PDB entry 3WXR | X-ray diffraction, 3.15 A resolution | chains M and N of the 28 polymer chains in the assembly

# Chain M
Name: Proteasome subunit beta type-6
Source organism: Saccharomyces cerevisiae S288c
Notes: EC 3.4.25.1
UniProt: P23724 (PSB6_YEAST); residues -27 to 213 here correspond to UniProt positions 1-241 (UniProt number = residue number + 28)
Sequence (241 residues; each row starts with the number of its first residue; numbers below 1 keep their minus sign (Met-27 is residue -27)):
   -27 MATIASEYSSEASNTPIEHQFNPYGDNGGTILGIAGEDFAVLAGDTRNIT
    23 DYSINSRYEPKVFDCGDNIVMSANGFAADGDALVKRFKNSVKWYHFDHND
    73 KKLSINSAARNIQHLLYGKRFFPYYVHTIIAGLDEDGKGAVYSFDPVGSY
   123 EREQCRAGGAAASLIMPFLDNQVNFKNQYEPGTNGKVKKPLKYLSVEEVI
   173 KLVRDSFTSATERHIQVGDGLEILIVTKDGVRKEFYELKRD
Unresolved in the structure: -27 to -9

# Chain N
Name: Proteasome subunit beta type-7
Source organism: Saccharomyces cerevisiae S288c
Notes: EC 3.4.25.1
UniProt: P30657 (PSB7_YEAST); residues -40 to 225 here correspond to UniProt positions 1-266 (UniProt number = residue number + 41)
Sequence (266 residues; row label = number of the first residue in the row; numbers below 1 keep their minus sign (Met-40 is residue -40)):
   -40 MNHDPFSWGRPADSTYGAYNTQIANAGASPMVNTQQPIVTGTSVISMKYD
    10 NGVIIAADNLGSYGSLLRFNGVERLIPVGDNTVVGISGDISDMQHIERLL
    60 KDLVTENAYDNPLADAEEALEPSYIFEYLATVMYQRRSKMNPLWNAIIVA
   110 GVQSNGDQFLRYVNLLGVTYSSPTLATGFGAHMANPLLRKVVDRESDIPK
   160 TTVQVAEEAIVNAMRVLYYRDARSSRNFSLAIIDKNTGLTFKKNLQVENM
   210 KWDFAKDIKGYGTQKI
Unresolved in the structure: -40 to -8

# Interface between chain M and chain N
Pairs across the interface (41; chain M residue first):
  Gln-8(M) with Thr-7(N), hydrogen bond
  Phe-7(M) with Thr-7(N); Arg96(N); Met99(N); Pro101(N), hydrophobic; Trp103(N), hydrophobic; Leu124(N), hydrophobic; Leu125(N), hydrophobic
  Asn-6(M) with Leu125(N)
  Pro-5(M) with Arg96(N), hydrogen bond (backbone-side chain); Met99(N), hydrophobic; Leu125(N)
  Tyr-4(M) with Arg96(N)
  Asn-1(M) with Val127(N)
  Asn20(M) with Tyr129(N)
  Ser25(M) with His141(N)
  Ile26(M) with Arg148(N)
  Asn27(M) with Tyr129(N), hydrogen bond; Ser131(N)
  Ser28(M) with Ser130(N), hydrogen bond (side chain-backbone); Ser131(N)
  Glu31(M) with Arg120(N), salt bridge; Tyr129(N); Ser130(N), hydrogen bond (side chain-backbone)
  Phe48(M) with Arg96(N); Leu125(N); Val127(N), hydrophobic
  Ala50(M) with Tyr93(N), hydrophobic; Leu125(N); Gly126(N); Val127(N)
  Asp51(M) with Tyr93(N), hydrogen bond; Arg96(N), salt bridge
  Ala54(M) with Tyr93(N), hydrophobic
  Lys57(M) with Glu86(N), salt bridge
  Phe94(M) with Arg96(N); Ser97(N)
  Tyr96(M) with Tyr93(N)
  Glu209(M) with Arg153(N), salt bridge
  Arg212(M) with Asp152(N), salt bridge; Arg153(N)
Interface residues without a listed pair, chain M (27 interface residues in all): Gly-3, Arg29, Tyr30, Ala49, Asp53, Lys91
Interface residues without a listed pair, chain N (23 interface residues in all): Thr128, Leu134, Ala140

# Overview
27 residues of chain M and 23 residues of chain N are in contact, with 6 hydrogen bonds and 5 salt bridges.
Polar contacts include Glu31(M)-Arg120(N), Asp51(M)-Arg96(N) and Lys57(M)-Glu86(N).
Chain M is Proteasome subunit beta type-6 and chain N is Proteasome subunit beta type-7, both from
Saccharomyces cerevisiae S288c; the structure, Yeast 20S proteasome with a mutation of alpha7 subunit, was
determined by X-ray diffraction.
